PDB entry 5H9E | X-ray diffraction, 3.21 A resolution | chains E and L of the 14 polymer chains in the assembly

# Chain E
Protein: CRISPR system Cascade subunit CasC
From: Escherichia coli (strain K12)
Reference sequence: Q46899 (CASC_ECOLI); residues 1-363 here = UniProt positions 1-363
Amino-acid sequence (363 residues; numbered 1 to 363; the number before each row is that of its first residue):
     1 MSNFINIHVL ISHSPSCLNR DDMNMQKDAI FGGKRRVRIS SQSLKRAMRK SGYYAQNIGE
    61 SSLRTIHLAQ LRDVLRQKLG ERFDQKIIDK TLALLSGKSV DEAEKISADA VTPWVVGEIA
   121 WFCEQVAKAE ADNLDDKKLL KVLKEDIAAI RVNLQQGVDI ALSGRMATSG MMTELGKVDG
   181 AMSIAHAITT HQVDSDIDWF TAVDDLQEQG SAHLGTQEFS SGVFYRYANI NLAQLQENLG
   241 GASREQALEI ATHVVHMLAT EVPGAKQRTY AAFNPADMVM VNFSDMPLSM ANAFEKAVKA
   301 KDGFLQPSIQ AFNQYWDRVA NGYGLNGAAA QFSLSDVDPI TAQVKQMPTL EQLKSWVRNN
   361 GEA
Unresolved in the structure: 1, 335-340, 362-363

# Chain L
Molecule: crRNA
From: Escherichia coli
Sequence (61 nucleotides; each row starts with the number of its first residue):
     1 AUAAACCGAC GGUAUUGUUC AGAUCCUGGC UUGCCAACAG GAGUUCCCCG CGCCAGCGGG
    61 X
Modified positions: 23G (guanosine-5'-phosphate-2',3'-cyclic phosphate) at position 61

# Interface between chain E and chain L
Residue-residue contacts (40):
  Asn19(E) with U32(L), sugar contact; G33(L), phosphate contact; C34(L), hydrogen bond to the phosphate
  Arg20(E) with G33(L), sugar contact; C34(L), salt bridge to the phosphate; C35(L), salt bridge to the phosphate
  Asp21(E) with G33(L), base contact
  Asp22(E) with G33(L), base contact
  Asn24(E) with C34(L), base contact
  Lys27(E) with G33(L), salt bridge to the phosphate
  Ser40(E) with U32(L), phosphate contact; G33(L), hydrogen bond to the phosphate
  Gln42(E) with U31(L), sugar contact; U32(L), phosphate contact; G33(L), hydrogen bond to the phosphate
  Ser43(E) with U32(L), hydrogen bond to the sugar
  Lys45(E) with U31(L), salt bridge to the phosphate
  Arg46(E) with U32(L), sugar contact
  Arg49(E) with U32(L), salt bridge to the phosphate
  Arg64(E) with U31(L), sugar contact
  Ser163(E) with C30(L), sugar contact
  Gly164(E) with C30(L), sugar contact
  Met166(E) with G29(L), base contact; C30(L), sugar contact
  Trp199(E) with A39(L), base contact
  Phe200(E) with A37(L), base contact; A39(L), phosphate contact
  Thr201(E) with A37(L), hydrogen bond to the sugar; C38(L), base contact; A39(L), hydrogen bond to the phosphate
  Ala202(E) with A37(L), base contact
  Val203(E) with C38(L), base contact
  Gly210(E) with G40(L), base contact
  Leu214(E) with A39(L), base contact
  Gly264(E) with C35(L), phosphate contact
  Ala265(E) with C34(L), phosphate contact; C35(L), phosphate contact
  Lys266(E) with C35(L), hydrogen bond to the phosphate
  Arg268(E) with A36(L), phosphate contact
  Thr269(E) with A37(L), phosphate contact
Interface residues without a listed pair, chain E (33 interface residues in all): Leu18, Val111, Arg165, Gln209, Ser211

# Summary
Chain E and chain L form an interface of 33 and 12 residues respectively, with 7 hydrogen bonds and 5 salt
bridges. Polar contacts include Ser43(E)-U32(L), Thr201(E)-A37(L) and Asn19(E)-C34(L).
Chain E is CRISPR system Cascade subunit CasC (Escherichia coli (strain K12)) and chain L is crRNA
(Escherichia coli); the structure, Crystal structure of E. coli Cascade bound to a PAM-containing dsDNA target
(32-nt spacer) at 3.20 ..., was determined by X-ray diffraction, deposited together with 5H9F.
